Entry 7PIK (electron microscopy, 2.68 A resolution); this record covers chains A and C of the 7 polymer chains in the assembly.

# Chain A (and C)
Molecule: Transposon Tn7 transposition protein TnsB
From: Escherichia coli
Notes: chain C of this document is another copy of the same molecule, construct and numbering; everything in this record applies to it too
UniProt: P13989 (TNSB_ECOLX); numbering as in UniProt (aligned over 1-702)
Amino-acid sequence (703 residues; each row starts with the number of its first residue; numbering starts at 0):
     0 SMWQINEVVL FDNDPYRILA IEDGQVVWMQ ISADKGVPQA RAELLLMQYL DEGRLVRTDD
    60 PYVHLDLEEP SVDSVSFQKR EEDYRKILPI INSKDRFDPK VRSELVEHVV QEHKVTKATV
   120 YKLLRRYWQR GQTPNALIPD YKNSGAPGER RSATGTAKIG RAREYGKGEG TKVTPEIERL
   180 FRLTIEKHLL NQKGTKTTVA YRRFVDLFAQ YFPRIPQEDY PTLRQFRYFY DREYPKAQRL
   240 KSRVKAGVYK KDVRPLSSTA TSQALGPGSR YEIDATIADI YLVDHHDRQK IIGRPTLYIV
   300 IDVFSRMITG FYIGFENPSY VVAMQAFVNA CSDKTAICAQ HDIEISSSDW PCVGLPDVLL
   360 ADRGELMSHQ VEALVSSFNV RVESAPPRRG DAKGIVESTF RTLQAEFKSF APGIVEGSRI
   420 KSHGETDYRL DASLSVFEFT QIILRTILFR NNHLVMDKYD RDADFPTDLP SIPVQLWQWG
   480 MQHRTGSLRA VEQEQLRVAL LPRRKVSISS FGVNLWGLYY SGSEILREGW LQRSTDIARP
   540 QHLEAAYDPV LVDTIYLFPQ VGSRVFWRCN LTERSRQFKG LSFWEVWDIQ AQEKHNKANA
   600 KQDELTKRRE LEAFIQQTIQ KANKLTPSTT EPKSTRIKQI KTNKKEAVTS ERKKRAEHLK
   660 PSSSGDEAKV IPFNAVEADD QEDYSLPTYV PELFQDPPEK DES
Unresolved in the structure: 0, 152-702 (chain C: 0, 151-168, 236-262, 414-430, 535-539, 625-702)
Differences from the reference sequence: expression tag (0)
UniProt features mapped onto this chain:
  - DNA-binding region: Val105 to Arg124 (H-T-H motif)
  - region: Tyr140 to Val172 (Linker 1), Pro234 to Gly267 (Linker 2)
  - mutagenesis: Leu43 (L43W: Binds dsDNA less well, 80% reduction in transposition efficiency), Lys99 to Arg101 (Reduced DNA-binding, loss of transposition), Thr115 to Thr118 (Reduced DNA-binding, loss of transposition), Lys116 (K116A: Nearly wild-type DNA-binding, 50% transposition efficiency), Tyr120 to Lys121 (Reduced DNA-binding, loss of transposition), Arg124 to Arg125 (Reduced DNA-binding, loss of transposition), Pro133 (P133W: Binds dsDNA less well, 50% reduction in transposition efficiency), Ser143 to Arg150 (Reduced DNA-binding, loss of transposition), Lys157 (K157A: Nearly wild-type DNA-binding, only 10% transposition efficiency), Arg160 (R160A: Nearly wild-type DNA-binding, only 25% transposition efficiency), Arg223 (R223A: Reduced DNA-binding, loss of transposition), Gln224 to Arg226 (Reduced DNA-binding, loss of transposition), 13 further mutagenesis entries in UniProt
Reported in the primary citation:
  - catalytic residues: Asp273, Asp361, Glu396 (citing earlier work)
  - self-association interface (contacts with another copy of this molecule): Leu43, Pro133, Leu525
  - binding site for Right end fragment of Tn7 transposon: Lys34, Gly35, Arg101, Ser102, Lys116, Tyr120, Tyr140, Ser143, Gly147, Arg150, Lys157, Arg162, Glu163, Thr221, Arg223, Gln224, Tyr227
  - binding site for Right end fragment of Tn7 transposon: Arg160, Thr196, Thr197, Arg201, Arg226
  - mutagenesis - K116A: decreased growth
  - mutagenesis - L43W, K116A, P133W, K157A, L525W: decreased binding to Right end fragment of Tn7 transposon
  - mutagenesis - R160A: unchanged binding to Right end fragment of Tn7 transposon

# Interface between chain A and chain C
Contacting residue pairs (5):
  Asp22(A) - Ser509(C)  hydrogen bond (backbone-side chain)
  Gly23(A) - Ser509(C)
  Gln24(A) - Gln531(C)
  Leu43(A) - Ser509(C)
  Gln47(A) - Leu525(C)
Other interface residues (no listed pair), chain A (7 interface residues in all): Leu44, Asp50
Other interface residues (no listed pair), chain C (9 interface residues in all): Phe510, Gly511, Ser520, Ser522, Leu530, Arg575

# In short
7 residues of chain A face 9 of chain C across their interface; the contacts include 1 hydrogen bond. Its one
hydrogen-bonded contact is Asp22(A)-Ser509(C). From the paper: catalytic residues Asp273(A), Asp361(A) and
Glu396(A); L43W, K116A and P133W of chain A, among others, reduce binding to Right end fragment of Tn7
transposon; 6 substitutions were tested in all.
Both chains are Transposon Tn7 transposition protein TnsB (Escherichia coli). Entry 7PIK (Cryo-EM structure of
E. coli TnsB in complex with right end fragment of Tn7 transposon) was determined by electron microscopy.
